3WTG - chains B and D of the 4 polymer chains in the assembly; structure by X-ray diffraction, 2.30 A resolution.

== Chain B (and D) ==
Protein: Hemoglobin
Source organism: Dromaius novaehollandiae
Notes: chain D of this document is another copy of the same molecule, construct and numbering; everything in this record applies to it too
Sequence (146 residues; numbered 1 to 146; the number before each row is that of its first residue):
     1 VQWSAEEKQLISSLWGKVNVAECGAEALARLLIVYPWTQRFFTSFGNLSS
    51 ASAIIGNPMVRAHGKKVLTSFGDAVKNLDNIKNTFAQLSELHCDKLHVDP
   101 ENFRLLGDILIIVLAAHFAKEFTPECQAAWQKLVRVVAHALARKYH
Bound ions: heme Fe: His92 (together with oxygen molecule)
Small-molecule neighbours:
  - heme (HEM): Leu31, Thr38, Phe41, Phe42, Ser44, Phe45, His63, Lys66, Val67, Ser70, Phe71, Phe85, Leu88, Leu91, His92, Leu96, Val98, Asn102, Phe103, Leu106, Val137, Leu141
  - oxygen molecule (OXY): Leu28, Phe42, His63, Val67, His92

== Chain B / chain D interface ==
Residue-residue contacts (7; chain B residue first):
  Val1(B) - His146(D)
  Lys82(B) - Arg143(D)
  Arg135(B) - His146(D)
  His139(B) - His139(D)  hydrogen bond
  His139(B) - His146(D)
  His146(B) - Val1(D)  hydrogen bond (backbone-backbone)
  His146(B) - His139(D)
Other interface residues (no listed pair), chain B (6 interface residues in all): Tyr145
Other interface residues (no listed pair), chain D (5 interface residues in all): Arg135

== In short ==
The interface between chain B and chain D involves 6 residues on one side and 5 on the other; the contacts
include 2 hydrogen bonds. Polar pairs include His139(B)-His139(D) and His146(B)-Val1(D). Ligands of chain B:
heme and oxygen molecule.
Both chains are Hemoglobin (Dromaius novaehollandiae). Entry 3WTG (Crystal structure of Emu (dromaius
novaehollandiae) hemoglobin at 2.3 angstrom resolution) was determined by X-ray diffraction.
